Entry 7F81 (X-ray diffraction, 1.93 A resolution); this record covers chain A.

[Chain A]
Molecule: Glucanase
Organism: Enterobacter sp. CJF-002
Notes: EC 3.2.1.-
UniProt: K0IUV6 (K0IUV6_9ENTR); residue numbers follow UniProt; this construct covers 21-367
Chain sequence (351 residues; each row starts with the number of its first residue):
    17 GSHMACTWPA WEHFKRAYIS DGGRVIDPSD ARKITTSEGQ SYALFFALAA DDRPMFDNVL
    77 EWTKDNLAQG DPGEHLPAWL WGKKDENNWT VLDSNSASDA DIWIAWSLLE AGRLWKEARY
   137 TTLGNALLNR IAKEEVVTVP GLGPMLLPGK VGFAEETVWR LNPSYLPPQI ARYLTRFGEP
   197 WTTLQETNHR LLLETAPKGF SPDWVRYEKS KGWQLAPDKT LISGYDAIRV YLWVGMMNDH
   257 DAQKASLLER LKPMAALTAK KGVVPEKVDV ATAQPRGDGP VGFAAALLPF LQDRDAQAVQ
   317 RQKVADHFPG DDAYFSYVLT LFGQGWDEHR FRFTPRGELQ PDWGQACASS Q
Disordered / not traced: 17-21, 360-367
Sequence notes: expression tag (17-20)
Reported in the primary citation:
  - catalytic residues: D242
  - mutagenesis - D242A: abolished catalytic activity

[In short]
The paper reports the catalytic residue D242; D242A abolishes catalytic activity.
Chain A is Glucanase (Enterobacter sp. CJF-002); the structure, Structure of the bacterial cellulose synthase
subunit Z from Enterobacter sp. CJF-002, was determined by X-ray diffraction (same publication as 7F82).
